Entry 8Q72 (electron microscopy, 4.17 A resolution (low resolution: residue-level contacts below are approximate; hydrogen-bond / salt-bridge calls are withheld)); this record covers chains H and J of the 16 polymer chains in the assembly.

[Chain H]
Name: JetB
Organism: Escherichia coli
Notes: engineered mutation(s): "G" as been added to the C-terminus
Chain sequence (250 residues; each row starts with the number of its first residue):
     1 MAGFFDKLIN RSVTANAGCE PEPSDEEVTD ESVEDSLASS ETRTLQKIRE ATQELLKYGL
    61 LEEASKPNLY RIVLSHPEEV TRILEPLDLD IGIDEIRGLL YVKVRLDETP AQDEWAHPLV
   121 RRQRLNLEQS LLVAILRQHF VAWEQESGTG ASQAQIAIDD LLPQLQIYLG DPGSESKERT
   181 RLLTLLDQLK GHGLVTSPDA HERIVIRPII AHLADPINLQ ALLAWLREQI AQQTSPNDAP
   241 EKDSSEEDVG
Unresolved in the structure: 1-39, 235-250

[Chain J]
Name: JetA
Organism: Escherichia coli
UniProtKB: A0A4V3QHV5 (A0A4V3QHV5_ECOLX); numbering as in UniProt (aligned over 1-498)
Chain sequence (503 residues; numbered -3 to 499; the number before each row is that of its first residue; numbers below 1 keep their minus sign (Gly-3 is residue -3)):
    -3 GPAAMEENTR QRTENYISAK NQHPAWILLA TRRAPLVLSC LKTLFEKSHD GIPLEEAIQS
    57 LSSILIEHVS QEQYDINQDN PFLQASRELR EWIKRRLIVE RDGRIFATDA LEVAITFVES
   117 LDNRFMTSTA SRLSTVQREI ENLETRLNPN PANRVATLRR RISELERELQ EAEAGHIEVL
   177 ETHQAVEHIR DVYNLASSLR ADFRRVEDSW READRALRQS IIGEQYHRGD IVERLLNDQD
   237 ALLNTPEGRV FDSFQQQLRQ SSELKAMSER LRVILSHPSA SDALNRLQRH DLRWLVKRLV
   297 DESQTVLQAR ARSERDVRGF MKTGLAAEHH RVGHLLNEFL NLALKLDWQR QMIRKQEVPL
   357 PAVGVAVTGI PAIERLRFKE VDDEAEQTLD LSNHAADLTQ IGDDFWDAFN GLDREVLIQQ
   417 TLQLLAKENR PVGLAELAEL LPPAHDLETF AVWIGMAREA GIEVIDSQRE FAELSDGEGR
   477 RWRFNLPTTG LESQALMDID WEG
Unresolved in the structure: -3 to 0, 145-176, 499
Construct notes: expression tag (-3 to 0, 499); conflict Asp187 (Glu in A0A4V3QHV5); engineered mutation Glu435 (Ala in A0A4V3QHV5)

[Interface between chain H and chain J]
Contacting residue pairs - 76 pairs, chain H then chain J:
  Leu56(H) - Val363(J)
  Lys57(H) - Val363(J)
  Lys57(H) - Thr364(J)
  Gly59(H) - Gly360(J)
  Gly59(H) - Val361(J)
  Tyr101(H) - Val359(J)
  Tyr101(H) - Gly360(J)
  Val102(H) - Val359(J)
  Val102(H) - Gly360(J)
  Val102(H) - Val361(J)
  Lys103(H) - Ala358(J)
  Val104(H) - Ala358(J)
  Glu114(H) - Leu356(J)
  Glu114(H) - Pro357(J)
  Glu114(H) - Ala358(J)
  Trp115(H) - Leu356(J)
  Trp115(H) - Pro357(J)
  Trp115(H) - Ala358(J)
  Val120(H) - Val361(J)
  Arg121(H) - Ala362(J)
  Arg121(H) - Thr364(J)
  Arg121(H) - Gly365(J)
  Arg122(H) - Val359(J)
  Arg122(H) - Gly360(J)
  Arg122(H) - Val361(J)
  Arg122(H) - Ala362(J)
  Arg124(H) - Glu353(J)
  Arg124(H) - Val354(J)
  Leu125(H) - Glu353(J)
  Leu125(H) - Val354(J)
  Leu125(H) - Leu356(J)
  Asn126(H) - Arg350(J)
  Asn126(H) - Lys351(J)
  Asn126(H) - Gln352(J)
  Asn126(H) - Val354(J)
  Leu127(H) - Trp344(J)
  Leu127(H) - Ile349(J)
  Leu127(H) - Arg350(J)
  Leu127(H) - Gln352(J)
  Leu127(H) - Val354(J)
  Glu128(H) - Trp344(J)
  Glu128(H) - Arg350(J)
  Glu128(H) - Lys351(J)
  Leu131(H) - Leu336(J)
  Leu131(H) - Trp344(J)
  Ala134(H) - Leu332(J)
  Ala134(H) - Leu336(J)
  Gln138(H) - Leu332(J)
  Val141(H) - His325(J)
  Val141(H) - Val328(J)
  Glu144(H) - His325(J)
  Gln145(H) - Thr319(J)
  Gln145(H) - Gly320(J)
  Gln145(H) - His325(J)
  Gln164(H) - Arg214(J)
  Tyr168(H) - Leu336(J)
  Tyr168(H) - Ala339(J)
  Tyr168(H) - Leu340(J)
  Leu169(H) - Gln345(J)
  Leu213(H) - Leu356(J)
  Pro216(H) - Leu331(J)
  Asn218(H) - Pro357(J)
  Gln220(H) - Arg327(J)
  Gln220(H) - Leu331(J)
  Leu222(H) - Phe335(J)
  Leu222(H) - Pro355(J)
  Trp225(H) - Glu353(J)
  Trp225(H) - Val354(J)
  Trp225(H) - Pro355(J)
  Leu226(H) - Phe335(J)
  Leu226(H) - Leu338(J)
  Leu226(H) - Ala339(J)
  Leu226(H) - Leu342(J)
  Ile230(H) - Lys341(J)
  Ile230(H) - Leu342(J)
  Gln233(H) - Lys341(J)
Interface residues without a listed pair, chain H (47 interface residues in all): Leu119, Ser130, Ile135, Arg137, Glu146, Pro163, Gln166, Ile167, Gly170, Leu219, Leu223, Arg227
Interface residues without a listed pair, chain J (42 interface residues in all): Arg211, Gln215, Ile218, Asn333, Glu334, Asn337, Asp343, Gln347

[In short]
47 residues of chain H face 42 of chain J across their interface.
Here chain H is JetB and chain J is JetA, both from Escherichia coli. Entry 8Q72 (E. coli plasmid-borne
JetABCD(E248A) core in a cleavage-competent state) was determined by electron microscopy.
